7P6Z - chains C and 5 of the 55 polymer chains in the assembly; structure by electron microscopy, 3.50 A resolution.

[Chain C]
Molecule: 30S ribosomal protein S4
Organism: Mycoplasma pneumoniae M129
UniProtKB: P46775 (RS4_MYCPN); residue numbers follow UniProt; this construct covers 1-205
Amino-acid sequence (205 residues; row label = number of the first residue in the row):
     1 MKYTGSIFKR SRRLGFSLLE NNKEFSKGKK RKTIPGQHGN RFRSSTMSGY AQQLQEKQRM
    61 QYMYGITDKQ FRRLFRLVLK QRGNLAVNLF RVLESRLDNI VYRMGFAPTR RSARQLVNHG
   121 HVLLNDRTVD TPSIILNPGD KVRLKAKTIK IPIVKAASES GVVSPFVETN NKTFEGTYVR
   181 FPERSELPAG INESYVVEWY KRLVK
Unresolved in the structure: 204-205

[Chain 5]
Molecule: 16S ribosomal RNA
Organism: Mycoplasma pneumoniae M129
Sequence (1520 nucleotides; each row starts with the number of its first residue):
     1 UUUUUCUGAG AGUUUGAUCC UGGCUCAGGA UUAACGCUGG CGGCAUGCCU AAUACAUGCA
    61 AGUCGAUCGA AAGUAGUAAU ACUUUAGAGG CGAACGGGUG AGUAACACGU AUCCAAUCUA
   121 CCUUAUAAUG GGGGAUAACU AGUUGAAAGA CUAGCUAAUA CCGCAUAAGA ACUUUGGUUC
   181 GCAUGAAUCA AAGUUGAAAG GACCUGCAAG GGUUCGUUAU UUGAUGAGGG UGCGCCAUAU
   241 CAGCUAGUUG GUGGGGUAAC GGCCUACCAA GGCAAUGACG UGUAGCUAUG CUGAGAAGUA
   301 GAAUAGCCAC AAUGGGACUG AGACACGGCC CAUACUCCUA CGGGAGGCAG CAGUAGGGAA
   361 UUUUUCACAA UGAGCGAAAG CUUGAUGGAG CAAUGCCGCG UGAACGAUGA AGGUCUUUAA
   421 GAUUGUAAAG UUCUUUUAUU UGGGAAGAAU GACUUUAGCA GGUAAUGGCU AGAGUUUGAC
   481 UGUACCAUUU UGAAUAAGUG ACGACUAACU AUGUGCCAGC AGUCGCGGUA AUACAUAGGU
   541 CGCAAGCGUU AUCCGGAUUU AUUGGGCGUA AAGCAAGCGC AGGCGGAUUG AAAAGUCUGG
   601 UGUUAAAGGC AGCUGCUUAA CAGUUGUAUG CAUUGGAAAC UAUUAAUCUA GAGUGUGGUA
   661 GGGAGUUUUG GAAUUUCAUG UGGAGCGGUG AAAUGCGUAG AUAUAUGAAG GAACACCAGU
   721 GGCGAAGGCG AAAACUUAGG CCAUUACUGA CGCUUAGGCU UGAAAGUGUG GGGAGCAAAU
   781 AGGAUUAGAU ACCCUAGUAG UCCACACCGU AAACGAUAGA UACUAGCUGU CGGGGCGAUC
   841 CCCUCGGUAG UGAAGUUAAC ACAUUAAGUA UCUCGCCUGG GUAGUACAUU CGCAAGAAUG
   901 AAACUCAAAC GGAAUUGACG GGGACCCGCA CAAGUGGUGG AGCAUGUUGC UUAAUUCGAC
   961 GGUACACGAA AAACCUUACC UAGACUUGAC AUCCUUGGCA AAGUUAUGGA AACAUAAUGG
  1021 AGGUUAACCG AGUGACAGGU GGUGCAUGGU UGUCGUCAGC UCGUGUCGUG AGAUGUUGGG
  1081 UUAAGUCCCG CAACGAGCGC AACCCUUAUC GUUAGUUACA UUGUCUAGCG AGACUGCUAA
  1141 UGCAAAUUGG AGGAAGGAAG GGAUGACGUC AAAUCAUCAU GCCCCUUAUG UCUAGGGCUG
  1201 CAAACGUGCU ACAAUGGCCA AUACAAACAG UCGCCAGCUU GUAAAAGUGA GCAAAUCUGU
  1261 AAAGUUGGUC UCAGUUCGGA UUGAGGGCUG CAAUUCGUCC UCAUGAAGUC GGAAUCACUA
  1321 GUAAUCGCGA AUCAGCUAUG UCGCGGUGAA UACGUUCUCG GGUCUUGUAC ACACCGCCCG
  1381 UCAAACUAUG AAAGCUGGUA AUAUUUAAAA ACGUGUUGCU AACCAUUAGG AAGCGCAUGU
  1441 CAAGGAUAGC ACCGGUGAUU GGAGUUAAGU CGUAACAAGG UACCCCUACG AGAACGUGGG
  1501 GGUGGAUCAC CUCCUUUCUA
Unresolved in the structure: 1-4, 181-184, 1020-1027, 1510-1520

[How chain C and chain 5 interact]
Residue-residue contacts - 101 pairs, chain C then chain 5:
  Met-1(C) / U401(5)  base contact
  Met-1(C) / A497(5)  base contact
  Met-1(C) / A544(5)  hydrogen bond to the base
  Met-1(C) / A545(5)  hydrogen bond to the phosphate
  Lys-2(C) / C399(5)  phosphate contact
  Lys-2(C) / U401(5)  hydrogen bond to the base
  Tyr-3(C) / G400(5)  sugar contact
  Tyr-3(C) / U401(5)  hydrogen bond to the phosphate
  Tyr-3(C) / G402(5)  phosphate contact
  Tyr-3(C) / A403(5)  phosphate contact
  Ile-7(C) / A427(5)  phosphate contact
  Phe-8(C) / U426(5)  sugar contact
  Phe-8(C) / A427(5)  hydrogen bond to the phosphate
  Lys-9(C) / U424(5)  phosphate contact
  Lys-9(C) / G425(5)  salt bridge to the phosphate
  Lys-9(C) / U540(5)  salt bridge to the phosphate
  Arg-10(C) / C541(5)  salt bridge to the phosphate
  Arg-12(C) / U423(5)  salt bridge to the phosphate
  Arg-12(C) / U424(5)  salt bridge to the phosphate
  Arg-12(C) / G425(5)  phosphate contact
  Arg-12(C) / U426(5)  salt bridge to the phosphate
  Arg-13(C) / U540(5)  hydrogen bond to the sugar
  Arg-13(C) / C541(5)  salt bridge to the phosphate
  Lys-27(C) / G409(5)  base contact
  Gly-28(C) / A407(5)  sugar contact
  Gly-28(C) / G409(5)  base contact
  Lys-29(C) / U408(5)  base contact
  Arg-31(C) / U423(5)  salt bridge to the phosphate
  Pro-35(C) / U424(5)  phosphate contact
  Pro-35(C) / C541(5)  phosphate contact
  Gly-36(C) / U423(5)  sugar contact
  Gly-36(C) / G539(5)  sugar contact
  Gly-36(C) / U540(5)  sugar contact
  Gln-37(C) / G413(5)  base contact
  Gln-37(C) / U414(5)  hydrogen bond to the base
  Gln-37(C) / A422(5)  base contact
  Gln-37(C) / U423(5)  hydrogen bond to the base
  Gln-37(C) / G539(5)  sugar contact
  His-38(C) / C509(5)  hydrogen bond to the phosphate
  His-38(C) / U510(5)  hydrogen bond to the sugar
  Phe-42(C) / C509(5)  phosphate contact
  Phe-42(C) / U510(5)  phosphate contact
  Tyr-50(C) / U506(5)  sugar contact
  Tyr-50(C) / A507(5)  sugar contact
  Ala-51(C) / A507(5)  sugar contact
  Leu-54(C) / A507(5)  sugar contact
  Lys-57(C) / C543(5)  salt bridge to the phosphate
  Gln-58(C) / G542(5)  hydrogen bond to the phosphate
  Gln-58(C) / C543(5)  phosphate contact
  Tyr-62(C) / G542(5)  hydrogen bond to the phosphate
  Thr-67(C) / A544(5)  hydrogen bond to the phosphate
  Asp-68(C) / C543(5)  sugar contact
  Asp-68(C) / A544(5)  hydrogen bond to the phosphate
  Lys-69(C) / C543(5)  hydrogen bond to the sugar
  Lys-69(C) / A544(5)  hydrogen bond to the phosphate
  Lys-69(C) / C547(5)  salt bridge to the phosphate
  Gln-70(C) / G398(5)  phosphate contact
  Gln-70(C) / C399(5)  phosphate contact
  Arg-72(C) / G29(5)  salt bridge to the phosphate
  Arg-73(C) / C397(5)  phosphate contact
  Arg-73(C) / G398(5)  salt bridge to the phosphate
  Arg-73(C) / A619(5)  hydrogen bond to the sugar
  Lys-80(C) / A611(5)  salt bridge to the phosphate
  Pro-108(C) / A404(5)  sugar contact
  Thr-109(C) / A403(5)  phosphate contact
  Thr-109(C) / A404(5)  hydrogen bond to the phosphate
  Thr-109(C) / C405(5)  phosphate contact
  Arg-111(C) / A403(5)  salt bridge to the phosphate
  Arg-111(C) / A404(5)  phosphate contact
  Ser-112(C) / A403(5)  hydrogen bond to the phosphate
  Ser-112(C) / A404(5)  sugar contact
  Arg-114(C) / G400(5)  salt bridge to the phosphate
  Gln-115(C) / G402(5)  hydrogen bond to the base
  Gln-115(C) / A403(5)  sugar contact
  Gln-115(C) / U434(5)  hydrogen bond to the base
  Gln-115(C) / A493(5)  base contact
  Asn-118(C) / C399(5)  phosphate contact
  Asn-118(C) / G400(5)  hydrogen bond to the phosphate
  Asn-118(C) / U436(5)  sugar contact
  His-119(C) / U434(5)  hydrogen bond to the sugar
  His-119(C) / U435(5)  hydrogen bond to the sugar
  His-119(C) / U436(5)  base contact
  His-119(C) / A493(5)  base contact
  His-121(C) / U434(5)  hydrogen bond to the sugar
  Asp-130(C) / U436(5)  hydrogen bond to the sugar
  Asp-130(C) / U617(5)  hydrogen bond to the base
  Thr-131(C) / U617(5)  hydrogen bond to the base
  Thr-131(C) / U618(5)  base contact
  Thr-131(C) / A619(5)  base contact
  Pro-132(C) / C399(5)  phosphate contact
  Ser-133(C) / G398(5)  phosphate contact
  Ser-133(C) / A619(5)  base contact
  Ile-134(C) / U618(5)  base contact
  Lys-147(C) / U488(5)  hydrogen bond to the sugar
  Ile-151(C) / C433(5)  sugar contact
  Ile-151(C) / U434(5)  sugar contact
  Pro-152(C) / C433(5)  sugar contact
  Ile-153(C) / A404(5)  sugar contact
  Glu-198(C) / A9(5)  hydrogen bond to the base
  Lys-201(C) / A9(5)  base contact
  Arg-202(C) / G28(5)  phosphate contact
Interface residues without a listed pair, chain C (61 interface residues in all): Ser-6, Ile-34, Thr-46, Ser-48, Leu-77, Arg-82, Arg-127, Val-129, Trp-199
Interface residues without a listed pair, chain 5 (51 interface residues in all): C415, U432, A508, G538, C610

[Overview]
61 residues of chain C and 51 residues of chain 5 are in contact, with 30 hydrogen bonds and 15 salt bridges.
Polar contacts include Met-1(C)/A544(5), Lys-2(C)/U401(5) and Gln-37(C)/U414(5).
Here chain C is 30S ribosomal protein S4 and chain 5 is 16S ribosomal RNA, both from Mycoplasma pneumoniae
M129. Entry 7P6Z (Mycoplasma pneumoniae 70S ribosome in untreated cells) was determined by electron microscopy
(same publication as 7OOC, 7OOD, 7PAH, 7PAI, 7PAJ, 7PAK and 23 further entries).
